8ZX1 - chains B and D of the 4 polymer chains in the assembly; structure by electron microscopy, 3.50 A resolution.

Chain B:
Protein: Spermidine/putrescine ABC transporter membrane protein
From: Escherichia coli
UniProt: A0A037Y861 (A0A037Y861_ECOLX); numbering as in UniProt (aligned over 1-285)
Sequence (285 residues; numbered 1 to 285; the number before each row is that of its first residue):
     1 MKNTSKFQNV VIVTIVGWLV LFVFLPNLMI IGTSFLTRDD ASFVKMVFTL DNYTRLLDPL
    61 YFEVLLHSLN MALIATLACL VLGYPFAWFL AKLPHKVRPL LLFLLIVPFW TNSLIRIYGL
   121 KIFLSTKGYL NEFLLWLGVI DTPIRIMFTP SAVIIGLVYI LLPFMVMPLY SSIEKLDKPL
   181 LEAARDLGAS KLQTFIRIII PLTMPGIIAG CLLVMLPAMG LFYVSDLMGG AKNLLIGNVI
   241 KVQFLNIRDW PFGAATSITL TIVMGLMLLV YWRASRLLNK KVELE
Disordered / not traced: 1-6, 280-285
From the paper describing this entry:
  - mutagenesis - Y223A, D226A: abolished catalytic activity on PotD

Chain D:
Protein: Spermidine/putrescine import ATP-binding protein PotA
From: Escherichia coli
Notes: EC 7.6.2.11
UniProt: P69876 (POTA_ECO57); residue numbers follow UniProt; this construct covers 1-378
Sequence (378 residues; row label = number of the first residue in the row):
     1 MGQSKKLNKQ PSSLSPLVQL AGIRKCFDGK EVIPQLDLTI NNGEFLTLLG PSGCGKTTVL
    61 RLIAGLETVD SGRIMLDNED ITHVPAENRY VNTVFQSYAL FPHMTVFENV AFGLRMQKTP
   121 AAEITPRVME ALRMVQLETF AQRKPHQLSG GQQQRVAIAR AVVNKPRLLL LDESLSALDY
   181 KLRKQMQNEL KALQRKLGIT FVFVTHDQEE ALTMSDRIVV MRDGRIEQDG TPREIYEEPK
   241 NLFVAGFIGE INMFNATVIE RLDEQRVRAN VEGRECNIYV NFAVEPGQKL HVLLRPEDLR
   301 VEEINDDNHA EGLIGYVRER NYKGMTLESV VELENGKMVM VSEFFNEDDP DFDHSLDQKM
   361 AINWVESWEV VLADEEHK
Disordered / not traced: 1-15, 374-378

Interface between chain B and chain D:
Residue-residue contacts (21):
  Pro179(B) - Ser97(D)
  Leu180(B) - Phe101(D)  hydrophobic
  Glu182(B) - Leu66(D)
  Glu182(B) - Phe95(D)
  Ala183(B) - Ala99(D)  hydrophobic
  Arg185(B) - Leu66(D)
  Asp186(B) - Leu66(D)
  Asp186(B) - Phe95(D)
  Leu187(B) - Met116(D)
  Leu187(B) - Gln117(D)
  Gly188(B) - Glu87(D)
  Gly188(B) - Met116(D)
  Gly188(B) - Gln117(D)
  Ala189(B) - Glu87(D)  hydrogen bond (backbone-side chain)
  Ala189(B) - Met116(D)  hydrogen bond (backbone-side chain)
  Ser190(B) - Glu87(D)
  Arg197(B) - His103(D)
  Ile198(B) - Phe101(D)  hydrophobic
  Pro201(B) - His103(D)
  Leu202(B) - His103(D)
  Leu278(B) - His103(D)
Also at the interface, not in a pair above, chain B (17 interface residues in all): Ala184, Leu277
Also at the interface, not in a pair above, chain D (19 interface residues in all): Gly65, Ala86, Val91, Asn92, Leu100, Pro102, Phe112, Lys144, Arg160, Asn164

Overview:
Chain B and chain D form an interface of 17 and 19 residues respectively, with 2 hydrogen bonds. Among the
polar pairs are Ala189(B)-Glu87(D) and Ala189(B)-Met116(D). The paper reports that Y223A and D226A of chain B
abolish catalytic activity on PotD.
Chain B is Spermidine/putrescine ABC transporter membrane protein and chain D is Spermidine/putrescine import
ATP-binding protein PotA, both from Escherichia coli; the structure, Cryo-EM structure of E.coli spermidine
transporter PotABC in nanodisc, was determined by electron microscopy together with 8Y5F, 8Y5G, 8Y5H and 8Y5I
from the same study.
